Entry 5CW3 (X-ray diffraction, 2.55 A resolution); this record covers chains A and D of the 4 polymer chains in the assembly.

# Chain A
Protein: BRCA1/BRCA2-containing complex subunit 3
Source organism: Camponotus floridanus
Reference sequence: E2AXC7 (E2AXC7_CAMFO); residues 1-253 here = UniProt positions 1-253
Sequence (255 residues; each row starts with the number of its first residue; numbers below 1 keep their minus sign (Gly-1 is residue -1)):
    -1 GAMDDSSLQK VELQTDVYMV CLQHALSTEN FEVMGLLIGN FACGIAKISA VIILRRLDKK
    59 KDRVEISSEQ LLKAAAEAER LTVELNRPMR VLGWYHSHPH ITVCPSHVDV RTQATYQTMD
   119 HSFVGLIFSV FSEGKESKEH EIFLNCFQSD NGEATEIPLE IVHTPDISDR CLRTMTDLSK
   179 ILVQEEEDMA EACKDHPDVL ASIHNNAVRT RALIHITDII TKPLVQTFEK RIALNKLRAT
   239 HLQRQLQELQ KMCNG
Unresolved in the structure: -1 to 2, 251-253
Construct notes: expression tag (-1 to 0)
Ion coordination: Zn2+: His94, His96, Asp107
UniProt features mapped onto this chain:
  - motif: His94 to Asp107 (JAMM motif)
  - binding site (Zn(2+)): His94, His96, Asp107
  - mutagenesis: Glu30 (E30A: Abolishes metalloprotease activity), His94 to His96 (Abolishes zinc binding and disrupts the structure of the active site region), Ile99 (I99R: Nearly abolishes metalloprotease activity), Met117 (M117A: Nearly abolishes metalloprotease activity), Glu183 (E183A: Abolishes metalloprotease activity; when associated with A-186), Asp186 (D186A: Abolishes metalloprotease activity; when associated with A-183), Ala205 (A205D: Abolishes tetramerization and metalloprotease activity; when associated with D-212), Ile212 (I212D: Abolishes tetramerization and metalloprotease activity; when associated with D-205)
From the paper describing this entry:
  - Zn2+ coordination: His94, His96, Asp107
  - mutagenesis - I99R, A205D (10 fold), I212D (10 fold): decreased catalytic activity
  - mutagenesis - E30A, E183A/D186A, A205D/I212D: abolished catalytic activity
  - mutagenesis - E30A/A205D/I212D: unchanged binding to K63 linked substrate

# Chain D
Protein: Protein FAM175B
Source organism: Camponotus floridanus
Reference sequence: E2AB17 (E2AB17_CAMFO); numbering as in UniProt (aligned over 1-289)
Sequence (289 residues; numbered 1 to 289; the number before each row is that of its first residue):
     1 MADSDLLVTI SGAALSLLFF ENVRSVGNQM GFLLGEALEF IVKTYTDSDN QVETVKIHIN
    61 VEAIVTCPLA DLLHDSTNHI NKEKLKDFVR DKSKQVIGWF CFRRNTTNLT LTLKDKLLHK
   121 QFASHFSGVN GCKEDFFLTC LLNASTSETS GTHKFRHVFL RHNKRGMFEP ISLKINNLGD
   181 DASRHDGSDY KPTPVRKSTR TPDSFTKLIE SLNLDVARID GLDSAMLIQK AAEHHLMSLI
   241 PKVCESDLEV AELEKQVHEL KIKIATQQLA KRLKINGENC DRISKASKD
Unresolved in the structure: 1-4, 43-53, 75-77, 186-187, 197-200, 215-220, 272-289
UniProt features mapped onto this chain:
  - mutagenesis: Asn177 (N177R: Strongly reduces deubiquitination by the BRISC complex)
From the paper describing this entry:
  - mutagenesis - N177R: abolished catalytic activity

# How chain A and chain D interact
Contacting residue pairs (24):
  Glu184(A) with Tyr190(D), hydrogen bond
  Met187(A) with Ser188(D); Tyr190(D), hydrophobic
  Ala188(A) with Tyr190(D), hydrophobic
  Ala190(A) with Thr193(D)
  Cys191(A) with Tyr190(D), hydrophobic; Lys191(D); Thr193(D)
  Asp193(A) with Thr193(D)
  His194(A) with Lys191(D), hydrogen bond (side chain-backbone); Pro192(D); Thr193(D); Pro194(D)
  Val197(A) with Ile209(D), hydrophobic
  Leu198(A) with Phe205(D), hydrophobic
  Ala199(A) with Lys191(D)
  Ile201(A) with Gly221(D); Ser224(D)
  His202(A) with Asp189(D), hydrogen bond (side chain-backbone); Lys191(D)
  Asn203(A) with Tyr190(D); Lys191(D), hydrogen bond (side chain-backbone)
  Val206(A) with Tyr190(D)
  Arg207(A) with Tyr190(D)
Other interface residues (no listed pair), chain A (16 interface residues in all): Lys192
Other interface residues (no listed pair), chain D (12 interface residues in all): Ile228

# Summary
16 residues of chain A and 12 residues of chain D are in contact, with 4 hydrogen bonds. Polar pairs include
Glu184(A)-Tyr190(D), His194(A)-Lys191(D) and His202(A)-Asp189(D). From the paper: I99R, A205D and I212D of
chain A reduce catalytic activity; Zn2+ coordination by His94(A), His96(A) and Asp107(A); 8 substitutions were
tested in all.
Here chain A is BRCA1/BRCA2-containing complex subunit 3 and chain D is Protein FAM175B, both from Camponotus
floridanus. Entry 5CW3 (Structure of CfBRCC36-CfKIAA0157 complex (Zn Edge)) was determined by X-ray
diffraction, deposited together with 5CW4, 5CW5 and 5CW6.
